PDB entry 7RYL | X-ray diffraction, 2.00 A resolution | chains C and D

Chain C:
Name: T cell receptor gamma variable 4, T cell receptor beta constant 1
Source organism: Homo sapiens
Reference sequence: chimeric construct of A0A0C4DH28, P01850: residues 3-102 from A0A0C4DH28 (TRGV4_HUMAN) positions 19-118 (UniProt number = residue number + 16); residues 120-248 from P01850 positions 1-129 (UniProt number = residue number - 119)
Sequence (248 residues; each row starts with the number of its first residue):
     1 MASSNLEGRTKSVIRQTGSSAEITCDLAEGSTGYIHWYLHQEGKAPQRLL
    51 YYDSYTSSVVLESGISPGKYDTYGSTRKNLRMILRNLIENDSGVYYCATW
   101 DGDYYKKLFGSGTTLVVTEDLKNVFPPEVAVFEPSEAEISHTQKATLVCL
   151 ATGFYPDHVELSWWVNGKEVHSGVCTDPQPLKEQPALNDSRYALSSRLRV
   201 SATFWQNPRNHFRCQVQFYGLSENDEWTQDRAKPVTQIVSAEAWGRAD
Not modelled in the structure: 1-7, 31-32
Disulfides: C25-C97, C149-C214
Sequence notes: initiating methionine (1); expression tag (2); linker (103-119); conflict K122 (Asn3 in P01850), N123 (Lys4 in P01850), Y155 (Phe36 in P01850); engineered mutation C175 (Ser56 in P01850), A193 (Cys74 in P01850)
Swiss-Prot annotation at these positions:
  - glycosylation (N-linked (GlcNAc...) asparagine): N90, N188

Chain D:
Name: T cell receptor delta variable 1, T cell receptor alpha chain constant
Source organism: Homo sapiens
Reference sequence: chimeric construct of A0A1B0GX56, P01848: residues 2-96 from A0A1B0GX56 (TRDV1_HUMAN) positions 21-115 (UniProt number = residue number + 19); residues 117-209 from P01848 positions 1-93 (UniProt number = residue number - 116)
Sequence (209 residues; numbered 1 to 209; the number before each row is that of its first residue):
     1 MAQKVTQAQSSVSMPVRKAVTLNCLYETSWWSYYIFWYKQLPSKEMIFLI
    51 RQGSDEQNAKSGRYSVNFKKAAKSVALTISALQLEDSAKYFCALGELRWP
   101 DKLIFGKGTRVTVEPNIQNPDPAVYQLRDSKSSDKSVCLFTDFDSQTNVS
   151 QSKDSDVYITDKCVLDMRSMDFKSNSAVAWSNKSDFACANAFNNSIIPED
   201 TFFPSPESS
Not modelled in the structure: 1, 195-209
Disulfides: C24-C92, C138-C188
Sequence notes: initiating methionine (1); linker (97-116); engineered mutation C163 (Thr47 in P01848)
Swiss-Prot annotation at these positions:
  - glycosylation (N-linked (GlcNAc...) asparagine): N148, N182, N193

Chain C / chain D interface:
Contacting residue pairs (101):
  Y34(C) with W99(D), hydrophobic
  H36(C) with D101(D)
  Y38(C) with K102(D); L103(D), hydrogen bond (side chain-backbone); F105(D), hydrophobic
  H40(C) with Q40(D); F91(D)
  G43(C) with K107(D)
  A45(C) with F105(D); G106(D); K107(D)
  P46(C) with F91(D); F105(D); G106(D)
  R48(C) with D101(D), salt bridge; K102(D)
  Y51(C) with D101(D)
  E62(C) with K102(D), salt bridge
  V94(C) with K44(D)
  Y96(C) with Q40(D); K44(D); E45(D)
  W100(C) with F36(D), hydrophobic; P100(D); D101(D), hydrogen bond (side chain-backbone); L103(D), hydrophobic
  Y104(C) with R51(D); P100(D), hydrophobic
  Y105(C) with F36(D); F48(D), hydrophobic; R51(D), hydrogen bond (backbone-side chain)
  K106(C) with F36(D); F48(D)
  K107(C) with Y38(D), hydrogen bond (backbone-side chain); D101(D), hydrogen bond (side chain-backbone); K102(D); L103(D)
  F109(C) with Y38(D), hydrophobic; M46(D); F105(D), hydrophobic
  S111(C) with K44(D); E45(D), hydrogen bond
  G112(C) with K44(D), hydrogen bond (backbone-backbone)
  T114(C) with K44(D)
  V131(C) with D129(D); S130(D), hydrogen bond (backbone-backbone)
  F132(C) with L127(D); R128(D); D129(D); S136(D); V137(D), hydrophobic
  E133(C) with L127(D); R128(D), hydrogen bond (backbone-backbone); S130(D), hydrogen bond
  S135(C) with Y125(D); Q126(D)
  A137(C) with Y125(D)
  E138(C) with Y125(D)
  H141(C) with D121(D), salt bridge; Y125(D)
  T142(C) with Y125(D)
  K144(C) with M167(D); F172(D)
  T146(C) with L127(D); L139(D)
  V148(C) with L127(D), hydrophobic
  L150(C) with V137(D), hydrophobic; W180(D), hydrophobic
  H171(C) with R168(D), hydrogen bond (backbone-side chain)
  S172(C) with D166(D); R168(D)
  G173(C) with L165(D); D166(D), hydrogen bond (backbone-backbone)
  V174(C) with L165(D)
  C175(C) with C163(D), disulfide; V164(D); L165(D)
  T176(C) with C163(D)
  D177(C) with T160(D)
  L181(C) with Y158(D), hydrophobic; W180(D), hydrophobic
  E183(C) with Y158(D), hydrogen bond (backbone-side chain)
  A193(C) with W180(D), hydrophobic
  S195(C) with T160(D); V178(D)
  R197(C) with D161(D); C163(D), hydrogen bond; S176(D), hydrogen bond; A177(D); V178(D)
  R199(C) with T141(D); D142(D), salt bridge; L165(D); M167(D); F172(D); S174(D), hydrogen bond
  V200(C) with M167(D)
  S201(C) with M170(D)
  E242(C) with S130(D); K131(D), hydrogen bond (backbone-side chain)
  A243(C) with S130(D)
Interface residues without a listed pair, chain C (58 interface residues in all): K11, K44, G110, A130, P134, P178, K182, Q184
Interface residues without a listed pair, chain D (51 interface residues in all): S43, K89, K135, I159, K162
Cross-chain cystine bridges: C175(C)-C163(D)

In short:
58 residues of chain C face 51 of chain D across their interface; the contacts include 1 disulfide bond, 17
hydrogen bonds and 4 salt bridges. Polar contacts include R48(C)-D101(D), E62(C)-K102(D) and H141(C)-D121(D).
Chain C is T cell receptor gamma variable 4, T cell receptor beta constant 1 and chain D is T cell receptor
delta variable 1, T cell receptor alpha chain constant, both from Homo sapiens; the structure, T cell receptor
CO3, was determined by X-ray diffraction, deposited together with 7RYM, 7RYN and 7RYO.
